PDB entry 9OH6 | X-ray diffraction, 2.04 A resolution | chains H and K of the 4 polymer chains in the assembly

[Chain H (and K)]
Molecule: Azurin
From: Pseudomonas aeruginosa PAO1
Notes: chain K of this document is another copy of the same molecule, construct and numbering; everything in this record applies to it too
UniProtKB: P00282 (AZUR_PSEAE); residues 1-128 here correspond to UniProt positions 21-148 (UniProt number = residue number + 20)
Chain sequence (128 residues; row label = number of the first residue in the row):
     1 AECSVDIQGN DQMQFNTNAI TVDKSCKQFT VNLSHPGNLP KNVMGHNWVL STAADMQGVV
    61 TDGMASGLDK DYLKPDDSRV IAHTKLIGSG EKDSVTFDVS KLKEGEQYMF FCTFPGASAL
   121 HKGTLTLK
Sequence notes: engineered mutation A117 (His137 in P00282), H121 (Met141 in P00282)
Curated features (UniProtKB/Swiss-Prot):
  - binding site (Cu cation): H46, C112
Disulfides: C3-C26
Ion coordination: Cu ion site 1: A1, H83 (together with 2-amino-2-hydroxymethyl-propane-1,3-diol); Cu ion site 2: H46, C112, H121

[How chain H and chain K interact]
Residue-residue contacts (11):
  A53(H) with L39(K)
  A54(H) with D11(K); Q12(K); L39(K), hydrophobic
  D55(H) with Q12(K)
  M56(H) with N38(K)
  Q57(H) with N10(K); D11(K), hydrogen bond (side chain-backbone); P36(K), hydrogen bond (side chain-backbone); G37(K); N38(K)
Other interface residues (no listed pair), chain H (6 interface residues in all): K122

[Overview]
6 residues of chain H and 7 residues of chain K are in contact; the contacts include 2 hydrogen bonds. Polar
contacts include Q57(H)-D11(K) and Q57(H)-P36(K). From UniProt: Cu cation-binding residues H46(H) and C112(H)
on chain H.
Both chains are Azurin (Pseudomonas aeruginosa PAO1). Entry 9OH6 (H117A/M121H Azurin with Cu(II), pH 7.7) was
determined by X-ray diffraction together with 9OH7 from the same study.
